Entry 7PGH (X-ray diffraction, 4.19 A resolution (low resolution: residue-level contacts below are approximate; hydrogen-bond / salt-bridge calls are withheld)); this record covers chains F and E of the 8 polymer chains in the assembly.

== Chain F (and E) ==
Name: Ion transport protein, Voltage-gated sodium channel subunit
Organism: Alkalilimnicola ehrlichii (strain ATCC BAA-1101 / DSM 17681 / MLHE-1)
Notes: chain E of this document is another copy of the same molecule, construct and numbering; everything in this record applies to it too
UniProtKB: chimeric construct of Q0ABW0, Q6TMY8: residues 142-245 from Q0ABW0 (Q0ABW0_ALKEH) positions 142-245 (same numbers); residues 246-279 from Q6TMY8 positions 225-258 (UniProt number = residue number - 21)
Sequence (143 residues; row label = number of the first residue in the row):
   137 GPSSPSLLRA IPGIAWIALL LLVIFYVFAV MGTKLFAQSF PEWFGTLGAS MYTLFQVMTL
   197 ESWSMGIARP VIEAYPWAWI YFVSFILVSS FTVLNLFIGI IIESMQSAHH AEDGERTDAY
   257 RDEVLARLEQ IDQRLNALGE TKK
Disordered / not traced: 137-139, 273-279 (chain E: 137-138, 277-279)
Modified / non-standard residues: Mse167, Mse187, Mse194, Mse201, Mse241 (selenomethionine; parent Met)
Differences from the reference sequence: expression tag (137-141); conflict Ser142 (Ala in Q0ABW0)

== How chain F and chain E interact ==
Pairs across the interface (4; chain F residue first):
  Ser140(F) - Glu239(E)
  Pro141(F) - Leu144(E)
  Tyr256(F) - Tyr256(E)
  Arg263(F) - Tyr256(E)
Other interface residues (no listed pair), chain E (5 interface residues in all): Ala146, Gln242

== Overview ==
4 residues of chain F face 5 of chain E across their interface.
Both chains are Ion transport protein, Voltage-gated sodium channel subunit (Alkalilimnicola ehrlichii (strain
ATCC BAA-1101 / DSM 17681 / MLHE-1)). Entry 7PGH (NaVAe1/Sp1CTDp (DDM)) was determined by X-ray diffraction,
deposited together with 7PGG, 7PG8, 7PGF and 7PGI.
